6Z3A - chains F and E of the 4 polymer chains in the assembly; structure by electron microscopy, 3.80 A resolution.

[Chain F (and E)]
Name: Serine/threonine-protein kinase MEC1
From: Saccharomyces cerevisiae S288C
Notes: EC 2.7.11.1; chain E of this document is another copy of the same molecule, construct and numbering; everything in this record applies to it too
UniProtKB: P38111 (ATR_YEAST); residue numbers follow UniProt; this construct covers 1-1081, 1090-2368
Sequence (2368 residues; row label = number of the first residue in the row; note: 7 numbers in that range are skipped by the numbering (no residue carries them; nothing is unmodelled there); a row labelled like 1085A-1085G holds insertion residues (1085A, then the next letters in order)):
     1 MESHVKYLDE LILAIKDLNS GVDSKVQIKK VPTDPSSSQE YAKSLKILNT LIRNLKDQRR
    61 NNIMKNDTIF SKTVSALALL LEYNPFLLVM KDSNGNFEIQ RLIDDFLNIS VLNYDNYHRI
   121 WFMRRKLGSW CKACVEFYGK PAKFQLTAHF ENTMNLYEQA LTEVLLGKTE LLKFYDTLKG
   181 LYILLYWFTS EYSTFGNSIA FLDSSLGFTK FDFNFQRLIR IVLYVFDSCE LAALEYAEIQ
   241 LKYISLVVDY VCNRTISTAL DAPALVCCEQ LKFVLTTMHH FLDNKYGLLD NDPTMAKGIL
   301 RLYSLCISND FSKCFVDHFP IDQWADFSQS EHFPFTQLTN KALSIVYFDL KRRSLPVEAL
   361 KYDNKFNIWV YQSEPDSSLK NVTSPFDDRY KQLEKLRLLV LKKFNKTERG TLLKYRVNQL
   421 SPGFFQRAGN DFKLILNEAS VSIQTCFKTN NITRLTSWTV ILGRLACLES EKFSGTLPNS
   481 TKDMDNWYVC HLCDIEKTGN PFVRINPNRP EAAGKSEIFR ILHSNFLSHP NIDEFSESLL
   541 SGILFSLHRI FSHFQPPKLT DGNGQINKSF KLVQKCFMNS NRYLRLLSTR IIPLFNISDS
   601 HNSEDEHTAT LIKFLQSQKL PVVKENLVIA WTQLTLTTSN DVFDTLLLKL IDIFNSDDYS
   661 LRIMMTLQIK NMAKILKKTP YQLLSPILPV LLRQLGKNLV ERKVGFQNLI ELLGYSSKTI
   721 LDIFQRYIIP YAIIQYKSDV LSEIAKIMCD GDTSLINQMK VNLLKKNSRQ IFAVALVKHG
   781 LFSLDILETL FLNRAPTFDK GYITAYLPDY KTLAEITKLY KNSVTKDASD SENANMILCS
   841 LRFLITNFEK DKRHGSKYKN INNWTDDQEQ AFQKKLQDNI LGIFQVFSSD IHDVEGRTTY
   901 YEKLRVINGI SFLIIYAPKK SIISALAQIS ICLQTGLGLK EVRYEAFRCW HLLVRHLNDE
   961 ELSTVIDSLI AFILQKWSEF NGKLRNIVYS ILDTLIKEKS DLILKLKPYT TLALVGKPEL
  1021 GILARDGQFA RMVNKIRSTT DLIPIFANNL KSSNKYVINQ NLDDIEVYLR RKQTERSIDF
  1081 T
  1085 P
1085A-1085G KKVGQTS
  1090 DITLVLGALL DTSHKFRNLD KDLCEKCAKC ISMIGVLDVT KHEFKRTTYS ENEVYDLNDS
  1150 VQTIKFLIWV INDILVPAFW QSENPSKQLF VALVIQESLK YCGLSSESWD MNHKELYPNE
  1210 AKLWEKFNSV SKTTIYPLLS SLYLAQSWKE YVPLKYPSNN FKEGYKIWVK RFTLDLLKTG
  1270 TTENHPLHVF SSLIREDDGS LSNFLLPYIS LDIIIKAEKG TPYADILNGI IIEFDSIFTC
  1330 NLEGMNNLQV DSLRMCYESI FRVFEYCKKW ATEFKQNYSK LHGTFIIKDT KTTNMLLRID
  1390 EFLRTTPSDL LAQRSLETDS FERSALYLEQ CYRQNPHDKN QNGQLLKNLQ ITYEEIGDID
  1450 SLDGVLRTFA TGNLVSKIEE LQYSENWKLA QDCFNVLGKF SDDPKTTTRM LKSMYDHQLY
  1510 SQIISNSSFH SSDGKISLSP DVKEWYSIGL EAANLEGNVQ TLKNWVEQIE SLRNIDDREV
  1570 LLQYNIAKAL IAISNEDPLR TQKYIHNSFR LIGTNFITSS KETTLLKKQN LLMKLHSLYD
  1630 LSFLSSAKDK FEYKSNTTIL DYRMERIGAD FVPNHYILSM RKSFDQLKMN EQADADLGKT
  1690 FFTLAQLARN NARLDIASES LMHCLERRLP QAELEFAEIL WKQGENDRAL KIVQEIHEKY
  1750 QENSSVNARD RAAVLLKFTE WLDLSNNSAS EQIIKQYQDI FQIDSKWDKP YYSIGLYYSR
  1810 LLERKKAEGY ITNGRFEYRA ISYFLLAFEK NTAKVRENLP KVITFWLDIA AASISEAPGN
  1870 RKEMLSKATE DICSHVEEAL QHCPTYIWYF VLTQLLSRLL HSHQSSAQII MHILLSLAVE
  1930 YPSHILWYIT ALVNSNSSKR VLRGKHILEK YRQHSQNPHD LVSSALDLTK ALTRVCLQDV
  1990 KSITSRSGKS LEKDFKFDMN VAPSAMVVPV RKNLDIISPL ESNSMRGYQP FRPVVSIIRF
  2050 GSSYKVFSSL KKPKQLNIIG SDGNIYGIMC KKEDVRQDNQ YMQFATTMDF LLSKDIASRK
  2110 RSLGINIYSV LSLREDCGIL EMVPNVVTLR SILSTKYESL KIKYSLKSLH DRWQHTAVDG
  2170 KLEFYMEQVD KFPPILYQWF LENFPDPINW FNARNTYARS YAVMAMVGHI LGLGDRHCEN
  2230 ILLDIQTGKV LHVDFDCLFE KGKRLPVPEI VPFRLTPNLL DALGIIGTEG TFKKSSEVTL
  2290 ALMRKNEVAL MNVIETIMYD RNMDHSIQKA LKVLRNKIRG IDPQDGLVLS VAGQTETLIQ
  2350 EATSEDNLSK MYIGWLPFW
Not modelled in the structure: 1, 33-43, 475-479, 852-855, 1085A-1085G, 1136-1139, 1284-1287, 1867-1869, 1991-2003, 2031-2035
Metal / ion sites: Zn2+: Cys490, Cys493, His553
Small-molecule neighbours: AMP-PNP (ANP; phosphoaminophosphonic acid-adenylate ester): Ser2058, Pro2062, Tyr2117, Leu2129, Glu2130, Met2131, Val2132, Val2135, Val2136, Thr2137, Glu2228, Leu2231, Val2242
Swiss-Prot annotation at these positions:
  - region: Val2055 to Lys2061 (G-loop), Gly2221 to Asn2229 (Catalytic loop), His2241 to Thr2265 (Activation loop)
  - mutagenesis: Val225 (V225G: In MEC1-101; impairs both the G1/S and intra-S damage checkpoints but not the G2/M damage checkpoint; when associated with P-552 and S-781), Ser552 (S552P: In MEC1-101; impairs both the G1/S and intra-S damage checkpoints but not the G2/M damage checkpoint; when associated with S-225 and S-781), Leu781 (L781S: In MEC1-101; impairs both the G1/S and intra-S damage checkpoints but not the G2/M damage checkpoint; when associated with S-225 and P-552), Phe1179 (F1179S: In MEC1-100; impairs both the G1/S and intra-S damage checkpoints but not the G2/M damage checkpoint; when associated with S-1700), Asn1700 (N1700S: In MEC1-100; impairs both the G1/S and intra-S damage checkpoints but not the G2/M damage checkpoint; when associated with S-1179), Asp2224 (D2224A: Impairs kinase activity; when associated with K-2229), Asn2229 (N2229K: Impairs kinase activity; when associated with A-2224), Asp2243 (D2243E: Impairs kinase activity), Met2360 to Ile2362 (In MEC1-85; disrupts interaction with RFA1 and severely impairs kinase activity), Phe2367 to Trp2368 (In MEC1-87; decreases the level of MEC1 and impairs viability)
Reported in the primary citation:
  - mutagenesis - F2244A (10-fold): increased catalytic activity
  - mutagenesis - F2244L (less than 1.5 fold), F2248A, D2313A (36 +/- 10 nM): decreased catalytic activity on Dpb11
  - mutagenesis - F2093A, F2244L: decreased growth
  - mutagenesis - F2244L: increased growth in response to 100 mM hydroxyurea
  - mutagenesis - F2244L (14 fold): increased catalytic activity on ATP
  - mutagenesis - F2244L (5 fold): increased binding to ATP
  - mutagenesis - D2243N, F2244D, F2244K: abolished catalytic activity
  - mutagenesis - D2243N, F2244D, F2244K: abolished growth
  - mutagenesis - M2091A, F2244W, F2244Y: unchanged catalytic activity
  - mutagenesis - F2244W (4.3 +/-1.5 nM), F2244Y (3.2 +/- 1.1 nM), M2312A (5.8 +/- 1.5 nM Dpb11), H2314A: increased binding to Dpb11
  - conformationally variable residues (order/disorder transition): Met2078, Lys2080, Tyr2090
  - contacts within the chain: Phe2248-Met2312
  - mutagenesis - F2093A, H2241A, V2242A, D2245G, R2310A: decreased catalytic activity
  - mutagenesis - F2244L: increased growth in response to activator-defective yeast
  - mutagenesis - F2244L: increased signaling
  - mutagenesis - F2093A, D2245G (95 +/- 25 nM Dpb11): decreased signaling in response to Dpb11
  - mutagenesis - F2244L/D2245G: unchanged growth
  - mutagenesis - H2241A, V2242A, F2248A: decreased growth in response to hydroxyurea
  - mutagenesis - D2245G (95 +/- 25 nM): decreased binding to Dpb11
  - mutagenesis - D2245G: decreased growth in response to tel1Delta ddc1Delta
  - mutagenesis - M2312A (5.8 +/- 1.5 nM), H2314A (5.16 +/- 1.34 nM): increased catalytic activity on Dpb11
  - mutagenesis - M2312A, H2314A: increased growth in response to hydroxyurea

[Interface between chain F and chain E]
Pairs across the interface - 62 pairs, chain F then chain E:
  Arg1456(F) - Asp1736(E)
  Arg1456(F) - Lys1740(E)
  Leu1463(F) - Glu1722(E)
  Lys1466(F) - Arg1737(E)  hydrogen bond (backbone-side chain)
  Lys1466(F) - Ile1741(E)
  Lys1466(F) - Glu1744(E)  salt bridge
  Ile1467(F) - Phe1725(E)  hydrophobic
  Glu1469(F) - Arg1737(E)
  Glu1469(F) - Lys1740(E)  salt bridge
  Leu1470(F) - Arg1737(E)
  Leu1478(F) - Leu1703(E)
  Leu1478(F) - Ser1707(E)
  Leu1478(F) - Gln1732(E)
  Asp1481(F) - Asp1704(E)
  Cys1482(F) - Met1711(E)
  Val1485(F) - Glu1708(E)
  Val1485(F) - Met1711(E)
  Val1485(F) - His1712(E)
  Leu1486(F) - Met1711(E)  hydrogen bond (backbone-side chain)
  His1519(F) - His1519(E)
  His1519(F) - Ser1520(E)
  Ser1520(F) - His1519(E)
  Ser1520(F) - Ser1520(E)
  Ser1520(F) - Ser1521(E)
  Ser1521(F) - Ser1520(E)
  Ser1521(F) - Ser1521(E)
  Leu1703(F) - Leu1478(E)
  Asp1704(F) - Asp1481(E)
  Ser1707(F) - Cys1482(E)
  Glu1708(F) - Val1485(E)
  Met1711(F) - Cys1482(E)
  Met1711(F) - Val1485(E)
  Met1711(F) - Leu1486(E)  hydrogen bond (side chain-backbone)
  His1712(F) - Val1485(E)
  Glu1722(F) - Leu1463(E)
  Phe1725(F) - Ile1467(E)  hydrophobic
  Gln1732(F) - Leu1478(E)
  Asp1736(F) - Arg1456(E)  salt bridge
  Asp1736(F) - Lys2282(E)  salt bridge
  Arg1737(F) - Lys1466(E)  hydrogen bond (side chain-backbone)
  Arg1737(F) - Ile1467(E)
  Arg1737(F) - Glu1469(E)
  Arg1737(F) - Leu1470(E)
  Lys1740(F) - Arg1456(E)
  Lys1740(F) - Glu1469(E)  salt bridge
  Ile1741(F) - Leu1463(E)  hydrophobic
  Ile1741(F) - Lys1466(E)
  Glu1744(F) - Leu1463(E)
  Glu1744(F) - Lys1466(E)  salt bridge
  Ser1774(F) - Glu2345(E)
  Asn1776(F) - Glu2345(E)  hydrogen bond
  Asn1776(F) - Gln2349(E)
  Arg1809(F) - Asp2334(E)  salt bridge
  Ala1816(F) - Gln2333(E)
  Lys2282(F) - Asp1736(E)  salt bridge
  Arg2328(F) - Gln2333(E)
  Gln2333(F) - Ala1816(E)
  Gln2333(F) - Arg2328(E)
  Asp2334(F) - Arg1809(E)  salt bridge
  Glu2345(F) - Ser1774(E)
  Glu2345(F) - Asn1776(E)  hydrogen bond
  Gln2349(F) - Asn1776(E)
Also at the interface, not in a pair above, chain F (45 interface residues in all): Asn1475, Ser1516, Leu1714, Gly1733, Asn1735, Pro2332, Leu2338
Also at the interface, not in a pair above, chain E (43 interface residues in all): Thr1460, Asn1475, Leu1714, Gly1733, Leu2338

[In short]
Chain F and chain E form an interface of 45 and 43 residues respectively; the contacts include 6 hydrogen
bonds and 9 salt bridges. Among the polar pairs are Lys1466(F)-Glu1744(E), Glu1469(F)-Lys1740(E) and
Asp1736(F)-Arg1456(E). From the paper: F2093A, H2241A and V2242A of chain F, among others, reduce catalytic
activity; conformational variability at Met2078(F), Lys2080(F) and Tyr2090(F); 18 substitutions were tested in
all.
Both chains are Serine/threonine-protein kinase MEC1 (Saccharomyces cerevisiae S288C). Entry 6Z3A (Mec1-Ddc2
(wild-type) in complex with AMP-PNP) was determined by electron microscopy, deposited together with 6Z2W and
6Z2X.
